9KAE - chains D and T of the 8 polymer chains in the assembly; structure by electron microscopy, 3.10 A resolution.

[Chain D]
Molecule: Large T antigen
Organism: Betapolyomavirus macacae
Notes: EC 5.6.2.4
UniProt: P03070 (LT_SV40); residues 266-627 here = UniProt positions 266-627
Amino-acid sequence (362 residues; numbered 266 to 627; the number before each row is that of its first residue):
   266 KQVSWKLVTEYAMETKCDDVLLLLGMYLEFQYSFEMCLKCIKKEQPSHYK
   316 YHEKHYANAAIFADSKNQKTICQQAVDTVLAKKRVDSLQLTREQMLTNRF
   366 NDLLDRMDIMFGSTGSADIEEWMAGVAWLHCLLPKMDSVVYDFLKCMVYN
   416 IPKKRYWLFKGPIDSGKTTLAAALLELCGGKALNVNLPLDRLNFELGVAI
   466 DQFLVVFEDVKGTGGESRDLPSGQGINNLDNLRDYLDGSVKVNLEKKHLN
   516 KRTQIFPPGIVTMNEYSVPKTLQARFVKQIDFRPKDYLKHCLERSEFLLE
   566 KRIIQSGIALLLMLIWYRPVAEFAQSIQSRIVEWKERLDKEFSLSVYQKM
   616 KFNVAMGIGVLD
Ion coordination: Mg2+: Thr433 (together with AMP-PNP)
Residues lining bound ligands:
  - AMP-PNP, molecule 1: Trp393, Leu397, Pro427, Ile428, Asp429, Ser430, Gly431, Lys432, Thr433, Thr434, Glu473, Asn529, Arg548, Pro549, Lys550, Leu553, Lys554, Leu557, Leu564
  - AMP-PNP, molecule 2: Lys418, Arg498, Asp499
Swiss-Prot annotation at these positions:
  - binding site (Zn(2+)): Cys302, Cys305, His313, His317
  - binding site (ATP): Gly426 to Thr433

[Chain T]
Molecule: 15-nt DNA strand
Sequence (15 nucleotides; numbered -8 to 6; the number before each row is that of its first residue; numbers below 1 keep their minus sign (DT-8 is residue -8)):
    -8 TTTTTTTTTTTTTTT

[Interface between chain D and chain T]
Contacting residue pairs (7):
  Thr335(D) with DT-3(T), hydrogen bond to the phosphate
  Arg456(D) with DT5(T), salt bridge to the phosphate
  Phe459(D) with DT4(T), phosphate contact
  Lys512(D) with DT4(T), phosphate contact; DT5(T), salt bridge to the phosphate
  His513(D) with DT3(T), hydrogen bond to the base; DT4(T), hydrogen bond to the phosphate
Also at the interface, not in a pair above, chain D (8 interface residues in all): Asn332, Glu510, Lys511
Also at the interface, not in a pair above, chain T (5 interface residues in all): DT2

[Overview]
The interface between chain D and chain T involves 8 residues on one side and 5 on the other; the contacts
include 3 hydrogen bonds and 2 salt bridges. Polar contacts include His513(D)-DT3(T), Thr335(D)-DT-3(T) and
His513(D)-DT4(T). Chain D binds AMP-PNP.
Chain D is Large T antigen (Betapolyomavirus macacae) and chain T is a 15-nt DNA strand; the structure, CryoEM
structure of LTag bound to SV40 EP half origin DNA, was determined by electron microscopy, deposited together
with 9EVH, 9EVP, 9F3T, 9F3U, 9F5I, 9F73 and 14 further entries.
